PDB entry 5K0H | X-ray diffraction, 2.20 A resolution | chains A and B

Chain A:
Molecule: Coagulation factor X
From: Homo sapiens
Notes: EC 3.4.21.6
UniProt: P00742 (FA10_HUMAN); the construct lacks a stretch of the UniProt sequence and is renumbered around it, so the offset changes along the chain: 16-61 = UniProt 235-280; 62-123 = UniProt 282-343; 124-131 = UniProt 345-352; 132-145 = UniProt 355-368; 4 more segments
Sequence (234 residues; row label = number of the first residue in the row; note: 2 numbers in that range are skipped by the numbering (no residue carries them; nothing is unmodelled there); a row labelled like 131A-131B holds insertion residues (131A, then the next letters in order)):
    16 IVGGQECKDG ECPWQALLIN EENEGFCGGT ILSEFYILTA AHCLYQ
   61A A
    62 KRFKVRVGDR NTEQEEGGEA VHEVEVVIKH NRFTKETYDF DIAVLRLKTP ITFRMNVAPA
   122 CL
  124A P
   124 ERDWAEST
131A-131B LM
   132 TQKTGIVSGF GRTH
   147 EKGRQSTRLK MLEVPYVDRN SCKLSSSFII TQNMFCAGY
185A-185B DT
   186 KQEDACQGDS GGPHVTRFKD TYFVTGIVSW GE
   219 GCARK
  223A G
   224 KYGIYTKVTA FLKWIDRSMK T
Cystine bridges: Cys22-Cys27, Cys42-Cys58, Cys168-Cys182, Cys191-Cys220
Metal / ion sites: Ca2+ site 1: Asp70, Asn72, Gln75, Glu80; Ca2+ site 2: Tyr185, Asp185A, Arg222, Lys224
Ligand contacts: 6PK (O-benzyl-N-(benzylsulfonyl)-D-seryl-N-[(4-carbamimidoylphenyl)methyl]glycinamide): His57, Lys96, Glu97, Thr98, Tyr99, Arg143, Glu147, Phe174, Asp189, Ala190, Cys191, Gln192, Ser195, Val213, Ser214, Trp215, Gly216, Glu217, Gly219, Cys220, Gly226, Ile227
Curated features (UniProtKB/Swiss-Prot):
  - active site (Charge relay system): His57, Asp102, Ser195

Chain B:
Molecule: Coagulation factor X
From: Homo sapiens
Notes: EC 3.4.21.6
UniProt: P00742 (FA10_HUMAN); residues 0-50 here correspond to UniProt positions 128-178 (UniProt number = residue number + 128)
Sequence (51 residues; row label = number of the first residue in the row; numbering starts at 0):
     0 LCSLDNGDCD QFCHEEQNSV VCSCARGYTL ADNGKACIPT GPYPCGKQTL E
Cystine bridges: Cys1-Cys12, Cys8-Cys21, Cys23-Cys36

Chain A / chain B interface:
Cross-chain cystine bridges: Cys122(A)-Cys44(B)
Pairs across the interface - 43 pairs, chain A then chain B:
  Asp24(A) - Thr48(B)
  Gly25(A) - Gln47(B)
  Gly25(A) - Thr48(B)  hydrogen bond (backbone-backbone)
  Glu26(A) - Gln47(B)  hydrogen bond (backbone-side chain)
  Pro28(A) - Lys46(B)
  Trp29(A) - Gly45(B)
  Trp29(A) - Lys46(B)
  Trp29(A) - Gln47(B)
  Phe114(A) - Tyr42(B)
  Arg115(A) - Tyr42(B)
  Arg115(A) - Thr48(B)
  Met116(A) - Tyr42(B)
  Met116(A) - Thr48(B)  hydrogen bond
  Met116(A) - Leu49(B)
  Met116(A) - Glu50(B)  hydrogen bond (side chain-backbone)
  Asn117(A) - Thr48(B)  hydrogen bond (backbone-side chain)
  Pro120(A) - Cys44(B)
  Pro120(A) - Gly45(B)  hydrogen bond (backbone-backbone)
  Ala121(A) - Cys44(B)
  Ala121(A) - Gly45(B)
  Cys122(A) - Cys44(B)  disulfide
  Cys122(A) - Gly45(B)
  Leu123(A) - Phe11(B)
  Glu124(A) - Phe11(B)
  Glu124(A) - His13(B)  salt bridge
  Pro124A(A) - Phe11(B)  hydrophobic
  Trp127(A) - Asn5(B)  hydrogen bond
  Trp127(A) - Gln10(B)  hydrogen bond (side chain-backbone)
  Trp127(A) - Phe11(B)  hydrophobic
  Trp127(A) - Cys12(B)
  Thr131(A) - Asn5(B)
  Phe203(A) - Asn5(B)
  Phe203(A) - Asp9(B)
  Lys204(A) - Cys8(B)
  Lys204(A) - Asp9(B)
  Lys204(A) - Lys46(B)
  Asp205(A) - Gly45(B)
  Asp205(A) - Lys46(B)  hydrogen bond (backbone-side chain)
  Thr206(A) - Gly45(B)
  Thr206(A) - Lys46(B)  hydrogen bond
  Tyr207(A) - Gly45(B)  hydrogen bond (backbone-backbone)
  Tyr207(A) - Gln47(B)
  Phe208(A) - Phe11(B)  hydrophobic
Interface residues without a listed pair, chain A (25 interface residues in all): Val118, Ala119
Interface residues without a listed pair, chain B (20 interface residues in all): Asp4, Ser22, Ala24, Tyr27, Pro43

Overview:
25 residues of chain A and 20 residues of chain B are in contact; the contacts include 1 disulfide bond, 11
hydrogen bonds and 1 salt bridge. Polar contacts include Glu124(A)-His13(B), Glu26(A)-Gln47(B) and
Met116(A)-Thr48(B). Bound to chain A: compound 6PK.
Here chain A is Coagulation factor X and chain B is Coagulation factor X, both from Homo sapiens. Entry 5K0H
(Human factor Xa in complex with synthetic inhibitor benzylsulfonyl-dSer(Benzyl)-Gly-4-amidinobenzylamide) was
determined by X-ray diffraction.
